Entry 4GGC (X-ray diffraction, 1.35 A resolution); this record covers chain A.

Chain A:
Protein: Cell division cycle protein 20 homolog
From: Homo sapiens
UniProt: Q12834 (CDC20_HUMAN); numbering as in UniProt (aligned over 161-477)
Amino-acid sequence (318 residues; row label = number of the first residue in the row):
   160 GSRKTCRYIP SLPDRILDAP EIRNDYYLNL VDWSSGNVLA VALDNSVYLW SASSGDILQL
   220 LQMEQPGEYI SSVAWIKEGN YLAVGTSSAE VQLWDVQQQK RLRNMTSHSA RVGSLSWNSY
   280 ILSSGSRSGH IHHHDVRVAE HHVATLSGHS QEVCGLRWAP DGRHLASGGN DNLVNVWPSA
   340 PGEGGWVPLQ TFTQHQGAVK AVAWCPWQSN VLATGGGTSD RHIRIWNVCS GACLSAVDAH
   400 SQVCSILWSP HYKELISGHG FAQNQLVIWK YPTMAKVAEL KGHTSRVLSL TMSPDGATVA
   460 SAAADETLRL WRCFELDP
Disordered / not traced: 160-164
Differences from the reference sequence: expression tag (160)
Curated features (UniProtKB/Swiss-Prot):
  - modified residue: Ser161 (Phosphoserine)
What the authors report for this chain:
  - binding site for (4R)-2-methylpentane-2,4-diol: Leu176, Pro179, Leu202, Tyr207, Trp209
  - mutagenesis - W209A: unchanged catalytic activity on cyclin B1
  - mutagenesis - T377A, Q401A, R445A: unchanged catalytic activity
  - mutagenesis - L176A: decreased binding to BubR1N
  - mutagenesis - D177A, Y207A, E465A: increased binding to BubR1N
  - mutagenesis - D177A: decreased catalytic activity on cyclin B1
  - mutagenesis - D177A: unchanged catalytic activity on cyclin B1 DeltaD

Overview:
From the paper: a binding site for (4R)-2-methylpentane-2,4-diol at Leu176, Pro179 and Leu202 among others;
D177A, Y207A and E465A increase binding to BubR1N; 8 substitutions were tested in all.
Chain A is Cell division cycle protein 20 homolog (Homo sapiens); the structure, Structural Analysis of Human
Cdc20 Supports Multi-site Degron Recognition by APC/C, was determined by X-ray diffraction (same publication
as 4GGA and 4GGD).
